Entry 5IOP (X-ray diffraction, 2.50 A resolution); this record covers chains B and E of the 3 polymer chains in the assembly.

== Chain B ==
Name: Cetuximab Fab, heavy chain
Source organism: Mus MUSCULUS, homo sapiens
Notes: antibody fragment or engineered binder
Chain sequence (221 residues; row label = number of the first residue in the row):
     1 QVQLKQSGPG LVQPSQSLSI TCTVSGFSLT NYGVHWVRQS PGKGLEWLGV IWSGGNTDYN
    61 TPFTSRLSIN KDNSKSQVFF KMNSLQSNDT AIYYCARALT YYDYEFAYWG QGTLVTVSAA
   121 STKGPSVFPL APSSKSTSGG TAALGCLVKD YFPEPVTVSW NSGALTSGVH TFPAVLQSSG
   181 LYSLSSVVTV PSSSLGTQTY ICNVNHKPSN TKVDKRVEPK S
Disordered / not traced: 134-138, 221
Cystine bridges: Cys22-Cys95, Cys146-Cys202

== Chain E ==
Name: Meditope variant
Chain sequence (12 residues; row label = number of the first residue in the row):
     1 GQXDLSTRRL KG
Modified residues: 4BF (4-bromo-L-phenylalanine) at position 3
Covalently attached groups: covalent link Gly1-Gly12

== How chain B and chain E interact ==
Pairs across the interface (17):
  Gln39(B) - 4BF_3(E)
  Gln39(B) - Leu5(E)
  Ser40(B) - 4BF_3(E)
  Pro41(B) - Gln2(E)
  Pro41(B) - 4BF_3(E)
  Pro41(B) - Leu5(E)
  Thr90(B) - Leu5(E)
  Ala91(B) - Leu5(E)  hydrophobic
  Ile92(B) - 4BF_3(E)
  Ile92(B) - Leu5(E)
  Ile92(B) - Arg8(E)
  Tyr94(B) - 4BF_3(E)
  Tyr94(B) - Arg8(E)
  Gln111(B) - Arg8(E)  hydrogen bond (backbone-side chain)
  Leu114(B) - Leu5(E)  hydrophobic
  Glu154(B) - Ser6(E)  hydrogen bond
  Pro173(B) - Thr7(E)
Other interface residues (no listed pair), chain B (12 interface residues in all): Ala174
The authors on this interface:
  - pairs named by the authors: Arg8(E)-Gln111(B)
  - interface residues, chain B: Tyr94(B)

== Summary ==
The interface between chain B and chain E involves 12 residues on one side and 6 on the other; the contacts
include 2 hydrogen bonds. Among the polar pairs are Gln111(B)-Arg8(E) and Glu154(B)-Ser6(E). The paper
describes a contact between Arg8(E) and Gln111(B). From the paper: the interface residue Tyr94(B).
Chain B is Cetuximab Fab, heavy chain (Mus MUSCULUS, homo sapiens) and chain E is Meditope variant; the
structure, Cetuximab Fab in complex with 4-bromophenylalanine meditope variant, was determined by X-ray
diffraction, deposited together with 5ETU, 5EUK, 5F88, 5FF6, 5I2I, 5IR1 and 7 further entries.
